PDB entry 8ZYS | X-ray diffraction, 2.00 A resolution | chains C and H of the 5 polymer chains in the assembly

== Chain C ==
Molecule: Heat shock factor protein 5
From: Homo sapiens
Reference sequence: Q4G112 (HSF5_HUMAN); numbering as in UniProt (aligned over 11-132)
Amino-acid sequence (129 residues; row label = number of the first residue in the row):
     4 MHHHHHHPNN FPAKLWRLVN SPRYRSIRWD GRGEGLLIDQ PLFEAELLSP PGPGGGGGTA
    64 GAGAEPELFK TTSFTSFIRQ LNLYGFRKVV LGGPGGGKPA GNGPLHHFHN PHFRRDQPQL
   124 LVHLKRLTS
Disordered / not traced: 4-12, 55-67, 93-102, 130-132
Sequence notes: initiating methionine (4); expression tag (5-10)

== Chain H ==
Molecule: 25-nt DNA strand
Sequence (25 nucleotides; each row starts with the number of its first residue):
     1 TGTCGCGTTC TAGAATATTC GCGAG
Disordered / not traced: 1

== Chain C / chain H interface ==
Pairs across the interface - 13 pairs, chain C then chain H:
  Asn13(C) - DG7(H)  phosphate contact
  Phe14(C) - DG7(H)  hydrogen bond to the phosphate
  Lys73(C) - DT8(H)  hydrogen bond to the phosphate
  Thr74(C) - DT8(H)  hydrogen bond to the phosphate
  Thr74(C) - DT9(H)  hydrogen bond to the phosphate
  Ser79(C) - DT8(H)  sugar contact
  Ser79(C) - DT9(H)  hydrogen bond to the phosphate
  Arg82(C) - DT9(H)  base contact
  Gln83(C) - DG7(H)  hydrogen bond to the phosphate
  Gln83(C) - DT8(H)  phosphate contact
  Tyr87(C) - DG7(H)  hydrogen bond to the phosphate
  Arg129(C) - DC6(H)  phosphate contact
  Arg129(C) - DG7(H)  salt bridge to the phosphate
Also at the interface, not in a pair above, chain C (12 interface residues in all): Phe72, Ser76, Leu86
Also at the interface, not in a pair above, chain H (5 interface residues in all): DC10

== In short ==
12 residues of chain C face 5 of chain H across their interface; the contacts include 7 hydrogen bonds and 1
salt bridge. Among the polar pairs are Phe14(C)-DG7(H), Lys73(C)-DT8(H) and Thr74(C)-DT8(H).
Chain C is Heat shock factor protein 5 (Homo sapiens) and chain H is a 25-nt DNA strand; the structure,
Crystal structure of HSF5 DNA-binding domain in complex with 3-site HSE DNA (25 bp), was determined by X-ray
diffraction.
